Entry 8AHX (electron microscopy, 3.11 A resolution); this record covers chains C and H of the 7 polymer chains in the assembly.

# Chain C
Protein: Ion-translocating oxidoreductase complex subunit C
Organism: Azotobacter vinelandii DJ
Notes: EC 7.-.-.-
Reference sequence: C1DMA6 (C1DMA6_AZOVD); residue numbers follow UniProt; this construct covers 1-496
Chain sequence (496 residues; row label = number of the first residue in the row):
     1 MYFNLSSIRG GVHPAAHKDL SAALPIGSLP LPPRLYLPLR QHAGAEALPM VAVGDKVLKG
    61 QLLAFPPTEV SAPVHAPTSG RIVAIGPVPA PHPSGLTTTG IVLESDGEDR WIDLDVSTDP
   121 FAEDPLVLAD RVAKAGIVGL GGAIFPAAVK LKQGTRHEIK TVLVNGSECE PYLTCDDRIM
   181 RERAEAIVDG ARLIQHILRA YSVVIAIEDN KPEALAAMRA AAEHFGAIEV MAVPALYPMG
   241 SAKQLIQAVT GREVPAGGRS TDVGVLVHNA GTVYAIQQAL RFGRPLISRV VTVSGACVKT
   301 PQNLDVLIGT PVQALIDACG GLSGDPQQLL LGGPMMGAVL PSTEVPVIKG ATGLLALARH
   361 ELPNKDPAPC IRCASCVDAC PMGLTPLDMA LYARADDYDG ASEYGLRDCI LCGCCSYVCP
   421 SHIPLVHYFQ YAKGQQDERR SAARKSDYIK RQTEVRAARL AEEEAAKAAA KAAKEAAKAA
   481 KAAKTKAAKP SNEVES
Unresolved in the structure: 1-2, 479-496
Ion coordination: 4Fe-4S cluster Fe site 1: Cys370, Cys373, Cys376, Cys419; 4Fe-4S cluster Fe site 2: Cys380, Cys409, Cys412, Cys415
Residues lining bound ligands:
  - FMN (flavin mononucleotide): Gly139, Leu140, Gly141, Gly142, Ala143, Lys150, Asn165, Ser167, Glu168, Cys169, Glu170, Asp176, Gly240, Ser241, Ala242, Val267, His268, Asn269, Thr272, Met336, Ile410, Cys412
  - 4Fe-4S cluster (SF4), molecule 1: Cys370, Ile371, Arg372, Cys373, Ala374, Ser375, Cys376, Leu387, Val418, Cys419, Pro420, Ser421, Ile423, Leu425
  - 4Fe-4S cluster (SF4), molecule 2: Cys380, Pro381, Met382, Leu384, Pro386, Met389, Cys409, Ile410, Leu411, Cys412, Gly413, Cys414, Cys415, Val426, Phe429

# Chain H
Protein: Protein RnfH
Organism: Azotobacter vinelandii DJ
Reference sequence: Q9F5Y0 (RNFH_AZOVD); numbering as in UniProt (aligned over 1-86)
Chain sequence (86 residues; numbered 1 to 86; the number before each row is that of its first residue):
     1 MRVSVVYADP AKPLQLSCKV EDGCSVEQAI QQSGVLRCCP DIDLKKQKVG VFGKFVKLDS
    61 PLKDGDRIEI YQRVTRVDDD DDDDDD
Unresolved in the structure: 1, 73-86

# How chain C and chain H interact
Pairs across the interface - 8 pairs, chain C then chain H:
  Leu48(C) with Leu16(H), hydrophobic; Cys38(H), hydrophobic
  Pro49(C) with Arg37(H); Cys38(H)
  Met50(C) with Arg37(H)
  Phe65(C) with Arg37(H); Cys38(H), hydrophobic
  Arg459(C) with Phe52(H)
Interface residues without a listed pair, chain H (5 interface residues in all): Gly34

# Summary
The chain C/chain H interface involves 5 residues from each chain. Chain C binds flavin mononucleotide and
4Fe-4S cluster. Cys370(C), Cys373(C), Cys376(C) and Cys419(C) coordinate 4Fe-4S cluster Fe site 1. The 4Fe-4S
cluster Fe site 2 is built by Cys380(C), Cys409(C), Cys412(C) and Cys415(C).
Chain C is Ion-translocating oxidoreductase complex subunit C and chain H is Protein RnfH, both from
Azotobacter vinelandii DJ; the structure, Cryo-EM structure of the nitrogen-fixation associated
NADH:ferredoxin oxidoreductase RNF from Azotobacter vinelandii, was determined by electron microscopy together
with 8RB8, 8RB9, 8RBM and 8RBQ from the same study.
